PDB entry 9MU2 | electron microscopy, 3.54 A resolution | chains S and T of the 42 polymer chains in the assembly

== Chain S (and T) ==
Protein: Head-tail connector protein
Organism: Staphylococcus phage 80alpha
Notes: chain T of this document is another copy of the same molecule, construct and numbering; everything in this record applies to it too
Reference sequence: S4V9M2 (S4V9M2_9CAUD); residue numbers follow UniProt; this construct covers 1-110
Chain sequence (110 residues; numbered 1 to 110; the number before each row is that of its first residue):
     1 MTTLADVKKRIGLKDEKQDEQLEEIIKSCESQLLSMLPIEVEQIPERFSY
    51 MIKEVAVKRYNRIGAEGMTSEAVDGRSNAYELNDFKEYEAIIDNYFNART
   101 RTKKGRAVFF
Unresolved in the structure: 1, 98-110

== Interface between chain S and chain T ==
Residue-residue contacts (43):
  Lys9(S) with Gln21(T); Glu24(T)
  Arg10(S) with Gln21(T), hydrogen bond (backbone-side chain); Ile25(T); Glu66(T), salt bridge
  Ile11(S) with Gln21(T)
  Gly12(S) with Gln21(T)
  Arg47(S) with Leu34(T), hydrogen bond (side chain-backbone); Ser35(T), hydrogen bond (backbone-side chain); Pro38(T); Ile39(T); Val41(T), hydrogen bond (side chain-backbone)
  Tyr50(S) with Ser31(T); Gln32(T); Ser35(T), hydrogen bond
  Lys53(S) with Glu24(T), salt bridge
  Glu54(S) with Ser28(T), hydrogen bond; Arg59(T), salt bridge
  Val57(S) with Glu66(T)
  Lys58(S) with Glu66(T)
  Asn61(S) with Gly64(T); Glu66(T), hydrogen bond
  Gly75(S) with Ala72(T); Val73(T); Asp74(T), hydrogen bond (backbone-backbone)
  Arg76(S) with Met68(T); Ala72(T); Val73(T)
  Ser77(S) with Glu71(T); Ala72(T), hydrogen bond (backbone-backbone)
  Asn78(S) with Met68(T); Ser70(T)
  Ala79(S) with Met68(T); Thr69(T), hydrogen bond (backbone-backbone); Ser70(T), hydrogen bond (backbone-backbone)
  Tyr80(S) with Gly67(T); Met68(T), hydrophobic
  Glu81(S) with Arg62(T), salt bridge; Gly67(T), hydrogen bond (backbone-backbone); Thr69(T)
  Glu87(S) with Asn83(T)
  Ile91(S) with Met36(T), hydrophobic
  Tyr95(S) with Ile39(T)
Other interface residues (no listed pair), chain S (23 interface residues in all): Asp6, Tyr88
Other interface residues (no listed pair), chain T (29 interface residues in all): Glu20, Leu37, Ala65, Leu82

== In short ==
23 residues of chain S and 29 residues of chain T are in contact; the contacts include 12 hydrogen bonds and 4
salt bridges. Polar contacts include Arg10(S)-Glu66(T), Lys53(S)-Glu24(T) and Glu54(S)-Arg59(T).
Both chains are Head-tail connector protein (Staphylococcus phage 80alpha). Entry 9MU2 (SaPI1 neck structure
with DNA, tail completion protein, and tape measure protein) was determined by electron microscopy (same
publication as 9MU3).
